Entry 7UTS (electron microscopy, 3.60 A resolution); this record covers chains G and F of the 10 polymer chains in the assembly.

Chain G (and F):
Protein: Capsid protein VP1
From: Canis lupus familiaris
Notes: chain F of this document is another copy of the same molecule, construct and numbering; everything in this record applies to it too
Reference sequence: Q11213 (CAPSD_PAVCB); residues 37-584 here correspond to UniProt positions 180-727 (UniProt number = residue number + 143)
Chain sequence (548 residues; each row starts with the number of its first residue):
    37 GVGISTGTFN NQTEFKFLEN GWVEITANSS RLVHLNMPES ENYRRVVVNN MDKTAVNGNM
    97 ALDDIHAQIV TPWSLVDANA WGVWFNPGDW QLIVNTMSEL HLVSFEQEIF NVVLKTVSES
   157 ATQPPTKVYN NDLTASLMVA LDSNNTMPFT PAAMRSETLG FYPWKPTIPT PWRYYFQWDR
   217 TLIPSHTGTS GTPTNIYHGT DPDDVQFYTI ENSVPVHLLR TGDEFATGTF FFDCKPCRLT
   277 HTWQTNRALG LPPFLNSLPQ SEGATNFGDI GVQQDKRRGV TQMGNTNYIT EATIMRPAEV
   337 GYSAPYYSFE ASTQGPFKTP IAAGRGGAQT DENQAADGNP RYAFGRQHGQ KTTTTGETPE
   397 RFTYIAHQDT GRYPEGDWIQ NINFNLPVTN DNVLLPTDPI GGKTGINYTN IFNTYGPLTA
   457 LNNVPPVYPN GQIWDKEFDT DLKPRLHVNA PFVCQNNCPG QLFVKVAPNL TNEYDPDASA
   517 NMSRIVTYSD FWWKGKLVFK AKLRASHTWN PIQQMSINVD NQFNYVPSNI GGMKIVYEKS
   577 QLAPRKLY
Disordered / not traced: 156-161, 362-371 (chain F: 37-39, 153-163, 362-371)
Disulfides: Cys-490/Cys-494
Curated features (UniProtKB/Swiss-Prot):
  - binding site (Mg(2+)): Asn-180

How chain G and chain F interact:
Contacting residue pairs (244; chain G residue first):
  Lys-271(G) / Asp-477(F)
  Arg-274(G) / Asp-475(F)  salt bridge
  His-277(G) / Asp-239(F)
  His-277(G) / Asp-240(F)  salt bridge
  Trp-279(G) / Tyr-211(F)
  Trp-279(G) / Gln-213(F)
  Trp-279(G) / Asp-240(F)
  Trp-279(G) / Gln-242(F)  hydrogen bond
  Trp-279(G) / Gln-350(F)
  Thr-281(G) / Ser-348(F)
  Thr-281(G) / Gln-350(F)  hydrogen bond
  Asn-282(G) / Phe-353(F)
  Asn-282(G) / Lys-354(F)
  Arg-283(G) / Asp-99(F)  salt bridge
  Arg-283(G) / Ile-101(F)  hydrogen bond (side chain-backbone)
  Arg-283(G) / Tyr-211(F)  hydrogen bond (backbone-side chain)
  Arg-283(G) / Gln-350(F)
  Arg-283(G) / Gly-351(F)
  Arg-283(G) / Pro-352(F)  hydrogen bond (side chain-backbone)
  Ala-284(G) / Tyr-211(F)
  Leu-285(G) / Tyr-211(F)
  Leu-285(G) / Phe-474(F)  hydrophobic
  Gly-286(G) / Tyr-211(F)
  Leu-287(G) / Thr-186(F)
  Leu-287(G) / Pro-187(F)
  Leu-287(G) / Arg-191(F)  hydrogen bond (backbone-side chain)
  Leu-287(G) / Glu-193(F)
  Leu-287(G) / Arg-209(F)
  Leu-287(G) / Tyr-211(F)
  Pro-288(G) / Gln-104(F)
  Pro-288(G) / Arg-191(F)
  Pro-288(G) / Arg-209(F)  hydrogen bond (backbone-side chain)
  Pro-288(G) / Tyr-210(F)  hydrophobic
  Pro-288(G) / Tyr-211(F)
  Pro-289(G) / His-102(F)
  Pro-289(G) / Gln-104(F)  hydrogen bond (backbone-side chain)
  Pro-289(G) / Arg-191(F)
  Pro-289(G) / Arg-209(F)
  Phe-290(G) / Pro-207(F)  hydrophobic
  Phe-290(G) / Arg-209(F)
  Leu-291(G) / Val-82(F)  hydrophobic
  Leu-291(G) / Val-84(F)  hydrophobic
  Leu-291(G) / Gln-104(F)
  Leu-291(G) / Val-106(F)  hydrophobic
  Leu-294(G) / Arg-80(F)
  Leu-294(G) / Val-106(F)  hydrophobic
  Pro-295(G) / Arg-80(F)
  Pro-295(G) / Val-82(F)
  Phe-303(G) / Val-83(F)
  Phe-303(G) / Asn-85(F)
  Gly-304(G) / Val-82(F)
  Gly-304(G) / Val-83(F)  hydrogen bond (backbone-backbone)
  Gly-304(G) / Val-84(F)
  Gly-304(G) / Asn-85(F)
  Gln-310(G) / Asn-86(F)
  Gln-310(G) / Leu-98(F)  hydrogen bond (side chain-backbone)
  Gln-310(G) / Asp-100(F)  hydrogen bond
  Asp-311(G) / Arg-397(F)  hydrogen bond (backbone-side chain)
  Lys-312(G) / Glu-393(F)  salt bridge
  Lys-312(G) / Pro-395(F)
  Arg-313(G) / Asp-100(F)  salt bridge
  Arg-313(G) / Ala-379(F)
  Arg-313(G) / Pro-395(F)
  Arg-314(G) / Ala-379(F)
  Arg-314(G) / Gly-381(F)
  Arg-314(G) / Glu-393(F)  hydrogen bond (side chain-backbone)
  Arg-314(G) / Pro-395(F)
  Gly-315(G) / Met-190(F)
  Gly-315(G) / Tyr-378(F)
  Gly-315(G) / Ala-379(F)  hydrogen bond (backbone-backbone)
  Val-316(G) / Met-190(F)  hydrogen bond (backbone-backbone)
  Val-316(G) / Arg-377(F)
  Val-316(G) / Tyr-378(F)  hydrophobic
  Thr-317(G) / Pro-376(F)
  Thr-317(G) / Arg-377(F)  hydrogen bond (backbone-backbone)
  Gln-318(G) / Lys-354(F)  hydrogen bond (backbone-side chain)
  Gln-318(G) / Pro-356(F)
  Gln-318(G) / Ile-357(F)  hydrogen bond (side chain-backbone)
  Gln-318(G) / Val-484(F)
  Met-319(G) / Tyr-343(F)
  Met-319(G) / Arg-377(F)
  Gly-320(G) / Tyr-343(F)
  Gly-320(G) / Ala-372(F)
  Gly-320(G) / Asn-375(F)
  Gly-320(G) / Arg-377(F)
  Gly-320(G) / Thr-399(F)  hydrogen bond (backbone-side chain)
  Asn-321(G) / Tyr-343(F)  hydrogen bond
  Thr-322(G) / Arg-377(F)
  Asn-323(G) / Arg-377(F)  hydrogen bond
  Asn-323(G) / Arg-397(F)  hydrogen bond (backbone-side chain)
  Thr-326(G) / Ala-97(F)  hydrogen bond (side chain-backbone)
  Thr-326(G) / Leu-98(F)
  Thr-326(G) / Asp-99(F)
  Thr-326(G) / Asp-100(F)
  Glu-327(G) / Asp-99(F)  hydrogen bond (backbone-backbone)
  Glu-327(G) / Asp-100(F)  hydrogen bond (backbone-side chain)
  Glu-327(G) / His-102(F)
  Glu-327(G) / Arg-191(F)  salt bridge
  Glu-327(G) / Tyr-211(F)  hydrogen bond
  Ala-328(G) / Ala-97(F)
  Ala-328(G) / Asp-99(F)  hydrogen bond (backbone-backbone)
  Ala-328(G) / Phe-345(F)
  Ala-328(G) / Pro-352(F)
  Ala-328(G) / Phe-353(F)
  Ala-328(G) / Lys-354(F)  hydrogen bond (backbone-backbone)
  Thr-329(G) / Ala-97(F)
  Thr-329(G) / Phe-345(F)
  Met-331(G) / Met-190(F)  hydrophobic
  Met-331(G) / Val-484(F)
  Met-331(G) / Asn-485(F)
  Arg-332(G) / Tyr-211(F)  hydrogen bond
  Arg-332(G) / Val-484(F)
  Pro-333(G) / Asp-471(F)
  Pro-333(G) / Phe-474(F)  hydrophobic
  Pro-333(G) / His-483(F)
  Pro-333(G) / Val-484(F)  hydrogen bond (backbone-backbone)
  Pro-333(G) / Asn-485(F)
  Ala-334(G) / Phe-474(F)  hydrophobic
  Glu-335(G) / Glu-346(F)
  Glu-335(G) / Pro-356(F)
  Val-336(G) / Phe-474(F)  hydrophobic
  Ser-339(G) / Glu-346(F)  hydrogen bond
  His-403(G) / Asp-239(F)  salt bridge
  Asp-405(G) / Ser-348(F)
  Asp-405(G) / Thr-349(F)  hydrogen bond
  Asp-405(G) / Gln-350(F)  hydrogen bond
  Gly-407(G) / Ser-348(F)  hydrogen bond (backbone-side chain)
  Arg-408(G) / Glu-346(F)  salt bridge
  Arg-408(G) / Ala-347(F)
  Arg-408(G) / Phe-353(F)
  Tyr-409(G) / Ile-219(F)
  Tyr-409(G) / Ala-347(F)  hydrogen bond (backbone-backbone)
  Glu-411(G) / Ile-219(F)
  Glu-411(G) / Pro-220(F)
  Gly-412(G) / Ala-347(F)
  Asp-413(G) / Phe-345(F)
  Asp-413(G) / Glu-346(F)
  Asp-413(G) / Ala-347(F)
  Trp-414(G) / Met-96(F)  hydrophobic
  Trp-414(G) / Ala-97(F)
  Trp-414(G) / Pro-220(F)  hydrophobic
  Trp-414(G) / Ser-344(F)
  Trp-414(G) / Phe-345(F)  hydrogen bond (backbone-backbone)
  Trp-414(G) / Pro-352(F)  hydrophobic
  Ile-415(G) / Tyr-342(F)
  Ile-415(G) / Tyr-343(F)
  Ile-415(G) / Ser-344(F)
  Ile-415(G) / Asn-446(F)
  Ile-415(G) / Ile-447(F)  hydrophobic
  Gln-416(G) / Ala-97(F)
  Gln-416(G) / Tyr-343(F)  hydrogen bond (backbone-backbone)
  Gln-416(G) / Phe-345(F)
  Gln-416(G) / Ile-442(F)
  Asn-417(G) / Gly-441(F)  hydrogen bond (side chain-backbone)
  Asn-417(G) / Ile-442(F)
  Ile-418(G) / Asp-373(F)
  Phe-420(G) / Ala-97(F)  hydrophobic
  Phe-420(G) / Tyr-343(F)  hydrophobic
  Phe-420(G) / Phe-345(F)  hydrophobic
  Leu-422(G) / Gly-94(F)
  Leu-422(G) / Leu-98(F)  hydrophobic
  Pro-423(G) / Asn-95(F)
  Pro-423(G) / Thr-223(F)  hydrogen bond (backbone-side chain)
  Val-424(G) / Gly-94(F)
  Val-424(G) / Ser-221(F)
  Val-424(G) / His-222(F)
  Val-424(G) / Thr-223(F)  hydrogen bond (backbone-side chain)
  Asn-426(G) / His-222(F)
  Asn-426(G) / Lys-439(F)  hydrogen bond
  Asp-427(G) / Lys-439(F)
  Asp-427(G) / Thr-440(F)
  Asp-427(G) / Gly-441(F)  hydrogen bond (backbone-backbone)
  Asn-428(G) / Ile-442(F)
  Val-429(G) / His-222(F)
  Val-429(G) / Lys-439(F)  hydrogen bond (backbone-side chain)
  Leu-431(G) / Pro-220(F)  hydrophobic
  Leu-431(G) / Ser-221(F)
  Leu-431(G) / His-222(F)
  Leu-431(G) / Lys-439(F)
  Asp-434(G) / Lys-439(F)  salt bridge
  Pro-435(G) / Gly-437(F)
  Tyr-444(G) / Ile-447(F)  hydrophobic
  Phe-448(G) / Pro-341(F)  hydrophobic
  Phe-448(G) / Ser-344(F)
  Phe-448(G) / Glu-346(F)
  Phe-448(G) / Ile-447(F)
  Asn-449(G) / Asn-449(F)  hydrogen bond (backbone-side chain)
  Thr-450(G) / Glu-346(F)  hydrogen bond
  Thr-450(G) / Thr-355(F)
  Thr-450(G) / Asn-449(F)
  Tyr-451(G) / Asn-449(F)  hydrogen bond (backbone-side chain)
  Tyr-451(G) / Tyr-451(F)
  Gly-452(G) / Tyr-451(F)
  Pro-453(G) / Tyr-338(F)
  Pro-453(G) / Tyr-451(F)
  Pro-453(G) / Leu-457(F)  hydrophobic
  Pro-453(G) / Pro-480(F)
  Pro-453(G) / Arg-481(F)  hydrogen bond (backbone-backbone)
  Pro-453(G) / Leu-482(F)
  Leu-454(G) / Pro-356(F)
  Leu-454(G) / Ala-358(F)  hydrophobic
  Leu-454(G) / Pro-480(F)
  Leu-454(G) / Leu-482(F)
  Leu-454(G) / Val-484(F)  hydrophobic
  Ala-456(G) / Phe-474(F)  hydrophobic
  Ala-456(G) / Thr-476(F)
  Ala-456(G) / Leu-478(F)
  Ala-456(G) / Pro-480(F)
  Leu-457(G) / Thr-476(F)
  Leu-457(G) / Asp-477(F)
  Leu-457(G) / Leu-478(F)  hydrogen bond (backbone-backbone)
  Asn-458(G) / Thr-476(F)
  Asn-459(G) / Asp-477(F)
  Arg-481(G) / Leu-478(F)
  Arg-481(G) / Lys-479(F)  hydrogen bond (side chain-backbone)
  Leu-482(G) / Leu-478(F)  hydrophobic
  Thr-544(G) / Gln-242(F)
  Thr-544(G) / Phe-243(F)
  Thr-544(G) / Tyr-244(F)
  Trp-545(G) / Phe-243(F)  hydrogen bond (backbone-backbone)
  Trp-545(G) / Thr-245(F)
  Trp-545(G) / Asn-248(F)
  Asn-546(G) / Val-241(F)  hydrogen bond (side chain-backbone)
  Asn-546(G) / Phe-243(F)
  Pro-547(G) / Val-241(F)
  Gln-549(G) / Asp-239(F)
  Pro-580(G) / Asp-239(F)
  Pro-580(G) / Gln-242(F)  hydrogen bond (backbone-side chain)
  Arg-581(G) / Asp-475(F)  hydrogen bond (side chain-backbone)
  Arg-581(G) / Thr-476(F)
  Lys-582(G) / Asn-181(F)  hydrogen bond (side chain-backbone)
  Lys-582(G) / Thr-182(F)  hydrogen bond (side chain-backbone)
  Lys-582(G) / Met-183(F)
  Lys-582(G) / Tyr-244(F)
  Lys-582(G) / Asp-475(F)
  Leu-583(G) / Phe-474(F)  hydrophobic
  Leu-583(G) / Asp-475(F)  hydrogen bond (backbone-backbone)
  Leu-583(G) / Thr-476(F)
  Tyr-584(G) / Pro-184(F)
  Tyr-584(G) / Phe-185(F)  hydrogen bond (backbone-backbone)
  Tyr-584(G) / Pro-187(F)
  Tyr-584(G) / Asp-471(F)  hydrogen bond
  Tyr-584(G) / Lys-472(F)
  Tyr-584(G) / Phe-474(F)  hydrophobic
Other interface residues (no listed pair), chain G (105 interface residues in all): Thr-278, Gln-280, Asp-305, Ile-306, Ile-325, Ile-330, Tyr-338, Thr-425, Leu-430, Pro-432, Ile-447, His-543, Leu-578
Other interface residues (no listed pair), chain F (117 interface residues in all): Lys-89, Asn-93, Ala-188, Ala-189, Ser-192, Trp-208, Phe-212, Trp-214, Arg-216, Thr-217, Leu-218, Ser-249, Gly-374, Phe-380, Thr-394, Ile-436, Gln-468

In short:
105 residues of chain G and 117 residues of chain F are in contact; the contacts include 58 hydrogen bonds and
9 salt bridges. Polar pairs include Arg-274(G)/Asp-475(F), His-277(G)/Asp-240(F) and Arg-283(G)/Asp-99(F).
From UniProt: Mg2+-binding residue Asn-180(G) on chain G.
Both chains are Capsid protein VP1 (Canis lupus familiaris). Entry 7UTS (CPV Total-Fab Polyclonal A Site Fab)
was determined by electron microscopy (same publication as 7UTP, 7UTR, 7UTU and 7UTV).
